6TT4 - chain A; structure by X-ray diffraction, 1.80 A resolution.

[Chain A]
Name: Angiotensin-converting enzyme
Source organism: Homo sapiens
Notes: EC 3.2.1.-, 3.4.15.1
Reference sequence: P12821 (ACE_HUMAN); residues 1-628 here correspond to UniProt positions 30-657 (UniProt number = residue number + 29)
Amino-acid sequence (629 residues; numbered 1 to 629; the number before each row is that of its first residue):
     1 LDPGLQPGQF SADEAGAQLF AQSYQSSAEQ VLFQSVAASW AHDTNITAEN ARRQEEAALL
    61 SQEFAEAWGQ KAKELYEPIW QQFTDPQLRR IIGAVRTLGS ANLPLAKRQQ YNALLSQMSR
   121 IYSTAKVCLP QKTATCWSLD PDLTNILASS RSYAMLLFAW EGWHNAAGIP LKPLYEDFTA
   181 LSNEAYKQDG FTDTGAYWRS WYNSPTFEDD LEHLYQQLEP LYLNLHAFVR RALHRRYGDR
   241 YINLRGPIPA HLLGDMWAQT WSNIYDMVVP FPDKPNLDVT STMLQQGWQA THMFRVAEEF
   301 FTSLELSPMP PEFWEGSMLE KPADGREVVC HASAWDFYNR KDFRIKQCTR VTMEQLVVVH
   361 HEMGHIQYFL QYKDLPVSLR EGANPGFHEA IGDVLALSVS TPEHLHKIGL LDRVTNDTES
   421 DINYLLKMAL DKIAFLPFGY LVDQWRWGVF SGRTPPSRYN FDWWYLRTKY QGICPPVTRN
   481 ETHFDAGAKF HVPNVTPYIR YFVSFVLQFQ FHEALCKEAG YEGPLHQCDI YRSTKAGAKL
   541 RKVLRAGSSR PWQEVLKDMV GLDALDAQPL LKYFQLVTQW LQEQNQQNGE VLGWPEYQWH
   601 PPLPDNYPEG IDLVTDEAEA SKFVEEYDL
Not modelled in the structure: 131-134, 609-629
Construct notes: conflict Gln9 (Asn38 in P12821), Gln25 (Asn54 in P12821), Gln82 (Asn111 in P12821), Gln117 (Asn146 in P12821), Gln131 (Asn160 in P12821), Thr260 (Ser289 in P12821), Ser262 (Glu291 in P12821), Gln289 (Asn318 in P12821), Glu354 (Asp383 in P12821), Val357 (Ser386 in P12821), Val358 (Thr387 in P12821), Phe369 (Tyr398 in P12821), Glu381 (Arg410 in P12821), Asp431 (Glu460 in P12821), Arg545 (Gln574 in P12821), Leu576 (Pro605 in P12821); expression tag (629)
Disulfides: Cys128-Cys136, Cys330-Cys348, Cys516-Cys528
Covalent attachments: N-acetylglucosamine (NAG) linked to Asn45; glycan linked to Asn416, Asn480
Metal / ion sites: Zn2+: His361, His365, Glu389 (together with Omapatrilat)
Small-molecule neighbours:
  - bicine (BCN): Ala334, His365, Phe369, Tyr372, His388, Glu389, Thr496, Arg500
  - boric acid (BO3), molecule 1: Thr44, Gly316, Ser317, Met318, Arg326
  - boric acid (BO3), molecule 2: Arg199, Glu208, Trp447, Ser451
  - Omapatrilat (FT8): Gln259, His331, Ala332, Ser333, Ala334, Val358, His361, Glu362, His365, Glu389, Phe435, Lys489, Phe490, His491, Thr496, Tyr498, Tyr501, Phe505
  - decaethylene glycol (XPE; 3,6,9,12,15,18,21,24,27-nonaoxanonacosane-1,29-diol): Gln286, Gly287, Trp288, His292, Arg295, Val296, Glu299, Ile408
Curated features (UniProtKB/Swiss-Prot):
  - active site: Glu362 (Proton acceptor 1), His491 (Proton donor 1)
  - binding site (chloride): Tyr202, Arg500
  - binding site (Zn(2+)): His361, His365, Glu389
  - site: Asn494 (Not glycosylated)
  - glycosylation (N-linked (GlcNAc...) asparagine): Asn45, Asn416, Asn480
From the paper describing this entry:
  - Zn2+ coordination: Glu389
  - binding site for Omapatrilat: Gln259, His331, Ala332, Ser333, Val358, His361, His365, Phe435, Lys489, Phe490, His491, Tyr498, Tyr501
  - post-translational modification sites: Asn45, Asn416, Asn480 (citing earlier work)

[In short]
Bound to chain A: Omapatrilat, decaethylene glycol, bicine and boric acid. Covalently linked
N-acetylglucosamine: at Asn45. From UniProt: active-site residues Glu362 and His491, chloride-binding residues
Tyr202 and Arg500 and 3 Zn2+-binding residues. The paper reports a binding site for Omapatrilat at Gln259,
His331 and Ala332 among others; Zn2+ coordination by Glu389.
Chain A is Angiotensin-converting enzyme (Homo sapiens); the structure, Crystal structure of 'Res_S2 mutant
human Angiotensin-1 converting enzyme N-domain in complex with omapatrilat, was determined by X-ray
diffraction together with 6TT1 and 6TT3 from the same study.
